PDB entry 6Z5J | electron microscopy, 8.00 A resolution (low resolution: residue-level contacts below are approximate; hydrogen-bond / salt-bridge calls are withheld) | chains D and B of the 6 polymer chains in the assembly

# Chain D (and B)
Name: Matrix protein 1
Organism: Influenza A virus (A/Puerto Rico/8-9NMC3/1934(H1N1))
Notes: chain B of this document is another copy of the same molecule, construct and numbering; everything in this record applies to it too
UniProt: F0TTD6 (F0TTD6_9INFA); residues 1-252 here = UniProt positions 1-252
Amino-acid sequence (252 residues; numbered 1 to 252; the number before each row is that of its first residue):
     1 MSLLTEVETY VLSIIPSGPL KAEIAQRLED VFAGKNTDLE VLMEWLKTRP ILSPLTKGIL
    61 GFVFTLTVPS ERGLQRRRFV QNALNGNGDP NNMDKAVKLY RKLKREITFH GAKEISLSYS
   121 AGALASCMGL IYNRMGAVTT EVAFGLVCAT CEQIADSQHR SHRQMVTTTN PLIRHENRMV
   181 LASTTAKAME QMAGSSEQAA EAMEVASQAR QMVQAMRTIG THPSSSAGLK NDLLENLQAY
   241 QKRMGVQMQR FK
Not modelled in the structure: 1, 159-252

# Interface between chain D and chain B
Residue-residue contacts (6; chain D residue first):
  E40(D) - R105(B)
  E44(D) - K102(B)
  E44(D) - R105(B)
  E44(D) - I115(B)
  T48(D) - S118(B)
  R49(D) - S118(B)

# In short
The chain D/chain B interface involves 4 residues from each chain.
Both chains are Matrix protein 1 (Influenza A virus (A/Puerto Rico/8-9NMC3/1934(H1N1))). Entry 6Z5J
(Arrangement of the matrix protein M1 in influenza A/Hong Kong/1/1968 VLPs (HA,NA,M1,M2)) was determined by
electron microscopy, deposited together with 6Z5L.
